9G9K - chains F and T of the 12 polymer chains in the assembly; structure by electron microscopy, 3.34 A resolution.

== Chain F ==
Molecule: CRISPR system Cms endoribonuclease Csm3
From: Enterococcus italicus DSM 15952
Notes: EC 3.1.-.-
UniProtKB: E6LHV5 (CSM3_ENTI1); residues 1-214 here = UniProt positions 1-214
Chain sequence (214 residues; numbered 1 to 214; the number before each row is that of its first residue):
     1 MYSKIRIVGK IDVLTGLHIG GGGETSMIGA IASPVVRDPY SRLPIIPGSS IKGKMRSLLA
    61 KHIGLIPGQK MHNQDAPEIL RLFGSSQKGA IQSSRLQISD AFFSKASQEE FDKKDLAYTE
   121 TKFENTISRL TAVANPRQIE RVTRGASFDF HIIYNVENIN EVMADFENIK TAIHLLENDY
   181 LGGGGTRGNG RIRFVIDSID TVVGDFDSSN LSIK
Not modelled in the structure: 1, 22-33, 212-214
Sequence notes: engineered mutation Ala32 (Asp in E6LHV5)

== Chain T ==
Molecule: CTR
Sequence (47 nucleotides; numbered 1 to 47; the number before each row is that of its first residue):
     1 CCCCCAGCGC UUCAGCGUUC UUCGGAAUGU CGCGCAUUGG CAUGGAA
Not modelled in the structure: 1-15, 38-47

== Chain F / chain T interface ==
Residue-residue contacts - 8 pairs, chain F then chain T:
  Ser86(F) - G29(T)  hydrogen bond to the base
  Val133(F) - U19(T)  sugar contact
  Ala134(F) - U19(T)  hydrogen bond to the sugar
  Asn135(F) - C20(T)  sugar contact
  Asn135(F) - U21(T)  hydrogen bond to the sugar
  Pro136(F) - C20(T)  sugar contact
  Pro136(F) - U21(T)  sugar contact
  Arg137(F) - U21(T)  hydrogen bond to the base
Also at the interface, not in a pair above, chain F (7 interface residues in all): Thr126
Also at the interface, not in a pair above, chain T (5 interface residues in all): U22

== Overview ==
The interface between chain F and chain T involves 7 residues on one side and 5 on the other, with 4 hydrogen
bonds. Polar pairs include Ser86(F)-G29(T), Arg137(F)-U21(T) and Ala134(F)-U19(T).
Here chain F is CRISPR system Cms endoribonuclease Csm3 (Enterococcus italicus DSM 15952) and chain T is CTR.
Entry 9G9K (CryoEM structure of Enterococcus italicus Csm-crRNA-CTR2 complex (4.3) bound to AMPNPP) was
determined by electron microscopy, deposited together with 9G9A, 9G9B, 9G9C, 9G9D, 9G9E, 9G9F and 4 further
entries.
